Entry 7XTI (electron microscopy, 3.90 A resolution); this record covers chains A and B of the 33 polymer chains in the assembly.

# Chain A
Name: DNA-directed RNA polymerase subunit
From: Komagataella phaffii
Notes: EC 2.7.7.6
UniProt: C4R4Y0 (C4R4Y0_KOMPG); numbering as in UniProt (aligned over 1-1743)
Sequence (1743 residues; row label = number of the first residue in the row):
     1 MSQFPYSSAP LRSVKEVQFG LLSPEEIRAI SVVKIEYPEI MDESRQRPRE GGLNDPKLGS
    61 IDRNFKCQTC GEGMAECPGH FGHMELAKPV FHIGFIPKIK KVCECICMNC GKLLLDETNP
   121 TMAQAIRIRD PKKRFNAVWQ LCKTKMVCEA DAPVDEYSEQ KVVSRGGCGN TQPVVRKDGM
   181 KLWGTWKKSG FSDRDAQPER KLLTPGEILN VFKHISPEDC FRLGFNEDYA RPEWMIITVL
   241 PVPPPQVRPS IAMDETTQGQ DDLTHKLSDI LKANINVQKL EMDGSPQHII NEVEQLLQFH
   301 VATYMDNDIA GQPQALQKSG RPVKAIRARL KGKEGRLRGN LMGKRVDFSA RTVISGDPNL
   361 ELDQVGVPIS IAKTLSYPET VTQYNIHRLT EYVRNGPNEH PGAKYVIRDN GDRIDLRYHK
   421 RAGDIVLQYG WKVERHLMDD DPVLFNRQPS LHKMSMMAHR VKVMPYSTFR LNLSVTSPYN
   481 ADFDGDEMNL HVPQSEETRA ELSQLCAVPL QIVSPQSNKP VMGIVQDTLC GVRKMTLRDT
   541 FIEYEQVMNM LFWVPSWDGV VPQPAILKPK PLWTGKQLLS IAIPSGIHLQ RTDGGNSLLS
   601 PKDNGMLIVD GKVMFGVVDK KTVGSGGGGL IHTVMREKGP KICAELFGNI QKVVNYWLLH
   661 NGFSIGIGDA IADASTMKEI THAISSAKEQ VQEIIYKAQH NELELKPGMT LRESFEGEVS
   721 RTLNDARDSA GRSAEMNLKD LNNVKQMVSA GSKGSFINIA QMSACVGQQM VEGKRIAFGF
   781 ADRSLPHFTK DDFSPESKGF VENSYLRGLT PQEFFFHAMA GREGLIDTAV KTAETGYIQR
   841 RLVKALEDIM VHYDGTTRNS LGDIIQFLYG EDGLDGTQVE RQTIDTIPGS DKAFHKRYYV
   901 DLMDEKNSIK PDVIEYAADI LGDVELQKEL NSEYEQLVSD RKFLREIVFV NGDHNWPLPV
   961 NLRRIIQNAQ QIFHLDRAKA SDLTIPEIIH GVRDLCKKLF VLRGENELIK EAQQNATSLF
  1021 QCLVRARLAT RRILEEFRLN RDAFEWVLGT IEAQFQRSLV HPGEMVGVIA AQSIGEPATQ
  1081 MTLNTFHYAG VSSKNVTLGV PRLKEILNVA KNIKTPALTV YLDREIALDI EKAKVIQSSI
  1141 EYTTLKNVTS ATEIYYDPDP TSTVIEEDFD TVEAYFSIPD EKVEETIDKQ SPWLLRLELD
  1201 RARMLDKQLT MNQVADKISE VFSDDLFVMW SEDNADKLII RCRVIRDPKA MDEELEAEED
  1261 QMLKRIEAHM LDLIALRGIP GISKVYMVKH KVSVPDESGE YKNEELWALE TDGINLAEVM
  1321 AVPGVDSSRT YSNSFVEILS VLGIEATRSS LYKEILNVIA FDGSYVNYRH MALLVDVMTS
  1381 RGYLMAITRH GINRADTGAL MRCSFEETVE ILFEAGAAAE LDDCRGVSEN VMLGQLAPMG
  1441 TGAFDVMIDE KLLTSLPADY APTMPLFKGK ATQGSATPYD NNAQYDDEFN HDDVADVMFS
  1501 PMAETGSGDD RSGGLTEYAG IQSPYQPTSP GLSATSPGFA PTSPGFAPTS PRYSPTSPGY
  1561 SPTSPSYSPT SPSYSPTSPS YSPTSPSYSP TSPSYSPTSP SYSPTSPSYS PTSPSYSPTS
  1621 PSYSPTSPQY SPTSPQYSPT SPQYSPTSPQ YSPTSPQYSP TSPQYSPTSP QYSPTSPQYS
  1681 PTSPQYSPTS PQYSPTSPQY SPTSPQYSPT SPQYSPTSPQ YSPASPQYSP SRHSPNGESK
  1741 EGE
Disordered / not traced: 1, 154-162, 190-193, 1082-1094, 1178-1189, 1246-1257, 1456-1743
Ion coordination: Zn2+ site 1: Cys67, Cys70, Cys77, His80; Zn2+ site 2: Cys107, Cys110, Cys148, Cys168; Mg2+: Asp482, Asp484 (shared with 2 residues of chain P)

# Chain B
Name: DNA-directed RNA polymerase subunit beta
From: Komagataella phaffii
Notes: EC 2.7.7.6
UniProt: C4QZQ7 (C4QZQ7_KOMPG); residue numbers follow UniProt; this construct covers 1-1227
Sequence (1227 residues; row label = number of the first residue in the row):
     1 MSYDPYSIDD TITTEDCWTV ISAFFEEKGL VSQQLDSFDE FMETSIQDLV WEEPRLILDQ
    61 PAQHTNEKDN INKRYEIRFG KIYLSRPTMT EADGTTHAMF PQEARLRNLT YSSPVYLDME
   121 KSMFTSIDDE GNPNATLDWQ QVHEPIKDGV EEGNKVHIGK VPIMLRSKFC SLRTLDEVDL
   181 YKMKECPYDM GGYFVINGSE KVLIAQERSA ANIVQVFKKA APSPISHVAE IRSALEKGSR
   241 LISTMQIKLY GREDKGTGRT IKATLPYVKQ DIPIVIVFRA LGVVPDGEIL QHICYDENDW
   301 QMLEMLKPCI EEGFVIQDKE VALDFIGRRG SAALGIRREK RIQYAKDILQ KELLPHITQE
   361 EGFETRKTFF LGYMVNRLLL CALERKDQDD RDHFGKKRLD LAGPLLANLF RILFRKLTRE
   421 IYRYMQRCIE TDRDFNLNLA VKSTTITSGL KYSLATGNWG EQKKAMSSRA GVSQVLNRYT
   481 YSSTLSHLRR TNTPIGRDGK LAKPRQLHNT HWGLVCPAET PEGQACGLVK NLSLLSGISI
   541 GSPSEPIINF LEEWGMEPLE DYDPAQHTKS TRIFVNGVWT GIHRDPSMLV STMRDLRRSG
   601 AISPEVSIIR DIREREFKIF TDVGRVYRPL FIVEDDESKD NKGELRITKE HIRKIQQGYD
   661 DDAMNDDSEE QEQDVYGWSS LVTSGVIEYV DGEEEETIMI AMTPEDLQTR SLEQKEIDLN
   721 DTAKRIKPEM STSSHHTFTH CEIHPSMILG VAASIIPFPD HNQSPRNTYQ SAMGKQAMGV
   781 FLTNYNVRMD TMANILYYPQ KPLAKTQAME YLKFRELPAG QNAIVAIACY SGYNQEDSMI
   841 MNQSSIDRGL FRSLFFRSYM DQEKRFGISI VEEFEKPTRA TTLRLKHGTY EKLDEDGLIA
   901 PGVRVSGDDI IIGKTTPIPP DTEELGQRTK YHTKRDASTP LRSTENGIVD QVLLTTNQEG
   961 LKFVKVRMRT TKVPQIGDKF ASRHGQKGTI GVTYRHEDMP FSAEGIVPDL IINPHAIPSR
  1021 MTVAHLIECL LSKVGSIRGY EGDATPFTDL TVDAVSNLLR DNGYQSRGFE VMYNGHTGKK
  1081 LMAQVFFGPT YYQRLRHMVD DKIHARARGP VQVLTRQPVE GRSRDGGLRF GEMERDCMIA
  1141 HGAAGFLKER LMEASDAFRV HVCGICGLMS VIANLKKNQF ECRSCKNKTN IYQLHIPYAA
  1201 KLLFQELMAM NIAPRLYTER SGVSMRS
Disordered / not traced: 1-8, 65-68, 129-152, 663-674, 710-719, 1223-1227
Ion coordination: Zn2+: Cys1163, Cys1166, Cys1182, Cys1185

# Interface between chain A and chain B
Residue-residue contacts - 388 pairs, chain A then chain B:
  Phe4(A) with Ala1157(B); Phe1158(B); Arg1159(B); His1195(B)
  Pro5(A) with Arg1159(B), hydrogen bond (backbone-side chain); Leu1175(B), hydrophobic
  Ser7(A) with Arg1159(B); His1161(B), hydrogen bond; Leu1175(B); Phe1180(B); Gln1193(B)
  Ser8(A) with Asn1178(B), hydrogen bond; Phe1180(B)
  Ala9(A) with His1161(B); Ile1191(B); Gln1193(B), hydrogen bond (backbone-side chain)
  Pro10(A) with Ile1191(B); Tyr1192(B), hydrophobic; Gln1193(B), hydrogen bond (backbone-backbone)
  Leu11(A) with Gln1193(B); His1195(B)
  Arg12(A) with Tyr1192(B), hydrogen bond; Gln1193(B), hydrogen bond (backbone-backbone); Leu1194(B); Thr1218(B), hydrogen bond; Glu1219(B), salt bridge
  Ser13(A) with Thr1218(B)
  Val14(A) with Leu1194(B), hydrophobic; Tyr1217(B)
  Lys15(A) with Tyr1217(B), hydrogen bond (backbone-backbone); Thr1218(B); Arg1220(B), hydrogen bond (backbone-side chain)
  Glu16(A) with Arg1215(B); Leu1216(B); Tyr1217(B), hydrogen bond (backbone-backbone); Glu1219(B); Arg1220(B); Ser1221(B), hydrogen bond (side chain-backbone)
  Val17(A) with Arg1215(B); Leu1216(B), hydrophobic
  Gln18(A) with Ala1213(B); Pro1214(B); Arg1215(B), hydrogen bond (backbone-backbone); Tyr1217(B)
  Phe19(A) with Ala1213(B)
  Gly20(A) with Ile1212(B); Ala1213(B), hydrogen bond (backbone-backbone)
  Leu21(A) with Asn1211(B); Ile1212(B), hydrophobic
  Leu22(A) with Asn1211(B), hydrogen bond (backbone-backbone); Ala1213(B), hydrophobic
  Glu26(A) with Leu1168(B); Arg1215(B), salt bridge
  Ile27(A) with Asn1211(B)
  Ala29(A) with Ser1184(B)
  Ile30(A) with Ser1184(B); Met1208(B), hydrophobic
  Thr69(A) with Ile1172(B)
  Cys70(A) with Ala1173(B); Asn1174(B), hydrogen bond (backbone-side chain)
  Glu72(A) with Ala1173(B); Asn1174(B), hydrogen bond; Leu1175(B), hydrogen bond (side chain-backbone)
  Met74(A) with Arg1116(B), hydrogen bond (backbone-side chain)
  Ala75(A) with Arg1116(B), hydrogen bond (backbone-side chain); Phe1158(B)
  Glu76(A) with Arg1159(B), salt bridge
  Pro78(A) with Lys1201(B), hydrogen bond (backbone-side chain); Gln1205(B), hydrogen bond (backbone-side chain)
  Gly79(A) with Gln1205(B)
  Phe81(A) with Gln1205(B); Met1208(B), hydrophobic
  His92(A) with Met1210(B), hydrogen bond (side chain-backbone)
  Phe95(A) with Ile1212(B), hydrophobic
  Tyr229(A) with Arg1215(B)
  Ile237(A) with Asn1211(B)
  Pro241(A) with Met1208(B)
  Pro244(A) with Gln1205(B)
  Gln246(A) with Leu1114(B); Tyr1198(B)
  Val247(A) with Leu1114(B); Gln1205(B); Glu1206(B)
  Pro249(A) with Leu1114(B)
  Asp254(A) with Lys864(B), salt bridge; Phe866(B)
  Glu255(A) with Arg935(B), hydrogen bond (backbone-side chain)
  Thr256(A) with Phe866(B)
  Met305(A) with Met1210(B), hydrophobic
  Arg321(A) with Met466(B), hydrogen bond
  Ile326(A) with Ala1209(B), hydrophobic; Met1210(B), hydrophobic
  Arg329(A) with Glu1206(B), salt bridge
  Leu330(A) with Leu1203(B), hydrophobic; Glu1206(B)
  Arg336(A) with Leu1114(B); Thr1115(B); Leu1202(B); Glu1206(B), salt bridge
  Leu337(A) with Leu1203(B), hydrophobic
  Arg338(A) with Arg1129(B), hydrogen bond (backbone-side chain); Glu1132(B), salt bridge
  Gly339(A) with Arg1129(B), hydrogen bond (backbone-side chain)
  Asn340(A) with Gln1117(B), hydrogen bond (backbone-side chain); Ala1199(B)
  Leu341(A) with Ala1199(B), hydrophobic; Ala1200(B); Leu1203(B), hydrophobic
  Met342(A) with Glu1132(B); Arg1135(B), hydrogen bond
  Gly343(A) with Arg1129(B), hydrogen bond (backbone-side chain); Phe1130(B)
  Lys344(A) with Gln1117(B); Arg1129(B); Phe1130(B), hydrogen bond (backbone-backbone); Leu1151(B), hydrogen bond (side chain-backbone); Ser1155(B); Asp1156(B), salt bridge; Pro1197(B)
  Arg345(A) with Pro1118(B); Val1119(B); Glu1120(B), salt bridge; Gly1127(B), hydrogen bond (side chain-backbone); Leu1128(B); Arg1129(B); Ser1155(B), hydrogen bond (backbone-side chain)
  Val346(A) with Gly1127(B); Leu1128(B), hydrogen bond (backbone-backbone); Phe1130(B), hydrophobic; Arg1150(B); Ala1154(B)
  Asp347(A) with Arg1106(B), salt bridge; Ala1107(B); Arg1108(B); Pro1118(B); Arg1150(B), hydrogen bond (backbone-side chain); Ala1154(B), hydrogen bond (backbone-backbone)
  Phe348(A) with Arg1106(B), hydrogen bond (backbone-backbone); Ala1107(B); Arg1108(B); Arg1150(B), hydrogen bond (backbone-side chain)
  Ser349(A) with Ala1105(B); Arg1106(B), hydrogen bond (backbone-backbone); Leu1128(B)
  Ala350(A) with His1104(B); Ala1105(B), hydrophobic; Leu1128(B)
  Arg351(A) with Lys1102(B); Ile1103(B); His1104(B), hydrogen bond (backbone-backbone); Leu1128(B)
  Thr352(A) with Val1099(B); Ile1103(B)
  Gly356(A) with Tyr833(B)
  Asp357(A) with Tyr833(B), hydrogen bond
  Pro358(A) with Gly832(B); Tyr833(B)
  Asn359(A) with Tyr833(B), hydrogen bond
  Ser370(A) with Ile1103(B)
  Ile371(A) with Ile1103(B), hydrophobic
  Thr374(A) with Ala1105(B); Ala1107(B)
  Leu375(A) with Arg1106(B)
  Lys404(A) with Ala1107(B)
  Arg413(A) with Arg1108(B)
  Glu434(A) with Arg1108(B), salt bridge
  Leu444(A) with Met1138(B), hydrophobic; Phe1146(B), hydrophobic
  Asn446(A) with Glu1134(B)
  Gln448(A) with Glu1134(B), hydrogen bond
  Pro449(A) with Met1133(B), hydrophobic
  Ser450(A) with Met1133(B); Glu1134(B); Cys1137(B)
  His452(A) with Cys1137(B), hydrogen bond (backbone-side chain)
  Lys453(A) with Ala1140(B); His1141(B), hydrogen bond (backbone-side chain)
  Met456(A) with Phe1130(B), hydrophobic; Glu1134(B); Cys1137(B), hydrophobic; Met1138(B), hydrophobic; His1141(B), hydrogen bond (backbone-side chain)
  Tyr466(A) with Ile976(B), hydrophobic
  Ser467(A) with Val1099(B); Asp1100(B), hydrogen bond
  Thr468(A) with Ile976(B); Gly977(B); Val1099(B)
  Leu473(A) with Gln835(B); Glu836(B)
  Thr476(A) with Glu836(B)
  Asp482(A) with Glu836(B); Asp837(B)
  Phe483(A) with Gln835(B); Glu836(B), hydrogen bond (backbone-backbone); Asp837(B); Ser838(B); Thr989(B), hydrogen bond (backbone-side chain)
  Asp484(A) with Asp837(B); Lys979(B); Lys987(B); Thr989(B)
  Gly485(A) with Thr989(B)
  Glu487(A) with Lys1102(B)
  Asn489(A) with Leu1128(B)
  His491(A) with Phe1130(B); Arg1150(B), hydrogen bond
  Val492(A) with Arg1150(B), hydrogen bond (backbone-side chain)
  Gln494(A) with Glu1149(B), hydrogen bond (backbone-side chain)
  Ser495(A) with Glu1149(B), hydrogen bond (backbone-side chain)
  Thr498(A) with Phe1146(B); Glu1149(B), hydrogen bond
  Glu501(A) with Ala1143(B); Gly1145(B), hydrogen bond (side chain-backbone); Phe1146(B), hydrogen bond (side chain-backbone)
  Cys506(A) with His1141(B)
  Gln511(A) with His1141(B)
  Gln526(A) with Gln835(B); Glu836(B), hydrogen bond (side chain-backbone); Asn1013(B), hydrogen bond; His1015(B)
  Asp527(A) with Cys829(B); Gly832(B); Gln835(B), hydrogen bond; His1015(B)
  Leu658(A) with Cys829(B), hydrophobic
  Leu659(A) with Tyr830(B); Leu1081(B)
  His660(A) with Asn1074(B), hydrogen bond; Thr1077(B)
  Asn661(A) with Leu1081(B); Met1082(B), hydrogen bond (backbone-backbone); Ala1083(B), hydrogen bond (backbone-backbone)
  Gly662(A) with Ala1083(B)
  Phe663(A) with Ala828(B); Cys829(B), hydrogen bond (backbone-backbone); Pro1014(B), hydrophobic; Ala1083(B)
  Ser664(A) with Ile827(B), hydrogen bond (side chain-backbone); Pro1014(B); Gln1084(B); Val1085(B); Phe1086(B), hydrogen bond (side chain-backbone)
  Ile665(A) with Ile827(B), hydrophobic; Pro1014(B), hydrophobic; Phe1086(B)
  Gly666(A) with Phe1069(B); Phe1086(B)
  Ile667(A) with Val1023(B), hydrophobic; Leu1026(B), hydrophobic; Arg1067(B); Phe1086(B)
  Ile671(A) with Arg1067(B)
  Ala674(A) with Thr722(B)
  Met677(A) with Thr722(B)
  Gln692(A) with Ser731(B)
  Met747(A) with Pro1014(B); His1015(B); Pro1018(B), hydrophobic
  Ser752(A) with His1015(B), hydrogen bond
  Lys753(A) with His1015(B); Ser1019(B)
  Asn758(A) with Pro1018(B); Ser1019(B); Met1021(B)
  Gln761(A) with Met1021(B)
  Met762(A) with Met1021(B), hydrophobic; Val1023(B), hydrophobic
  Glu772(A) with Gln506(B), hydrogen bond
  Ile776(A) with Asn509(B)
  Ala777(A) with Asn509(B)
  Gly779(A) with His508(B); Asn509(B)
  Phe780(A) with Asn509(B); Thr510(B); Glu695(B); Glu696(B)
  Ala781(A) with Glu696(B), hydrogen bond (backbone-side chain)
  Arg783(A) with Glu695(B), hydrogen bond (side chain-backbone); Glu696(B), hydrogen bond (side chain-backbone); Ile698(B), hydrogen bond (side chain-backbone); Met699(B)
  Ser784(A) with Asn509(B), hydrogen bond (backbone-side chain)
  Leu785(A) with Trp512(B), hydrophobic
  Pro786(A) with Glu695(B); Ile698(B); Met699(B); Ile700(B), hydrogen bond (backbone-backbone)
  His787(A) with Trp512(B), hydrogen bond; Met699(B); Ile700(B); Met702(B); Glu742(B), salt bridge
  Phe788(A) with Met699(B)
  Thr789(A) with Met699(B); Met730(B); His736(B)
  Lys790(A) with Glu696(B)
  Asp792(A) with Met730(B); Thr732(B), hydrogen bond
  Glu796(A) with Met730(B)
  Glu802(A) with Ile726(B)
  Asn803(A) with Arg725(B); Ile726(B), hydrogen bond (side chain-backbone)
  Tyr805(A) with His761(B), hydrogen bond (backbone-side chain); Asn762(B); Gln763(B); Met1021(B), hydrophobic; Val1023(B), hydrophobic
  Leu806(A) with His761(B), hydrogen bond (backbone-side chain); Val1052(B), hydrophobic
  Arg807(A) with Asp721(B), hydrogen bond (side chain-backbone); Thr722(B), hydrogen bond (side chain-backbone); Ala723(B); Lys724(B), hydrogen bond (side chain-backbone); Arg725(B); His761(B)
  Gly808(A) with Arg725(B); Asp760(B); His761(B)
  Leu809(A) with Arg725(B), hydrogen bond (backbone-side chain); Asp760(B), hydrogen bond (backbone-backbone); Phe1047(B)
  Thr810(A) with Arg725(B); Ile726(B)
  Pro811(A) with Trp512(B); Met702(B), hydrophobic; Pro745(B), hydrophobic; Phe1047(B), hydrophobic
  Gln812(A) with Met702(B)
  Phe814(A) with Pro517(B), hydrophobic; Leu749(B), hydrophobic; Pro759(B); Asn767(B); Phe1047(B), hydrophobic
  Phe815(A) with His508(B); Trp512(B), hydrophobic
  His817(A) with Gln763(B); Ser764(B), hydrogen bond (backbone-side chain)
  Ala818(A) with Pro517(B), hydrophobic
  Met819(A) with Leu507(B); Asn509(B)
  Gly821(A) with Ser764(B)
  Arg822(A) with Arg505(B), hydrogen bond (side chain-backbone); Gln506(B); Leu507(B); Pro517(B); Thr520(B); Gly527(B)
  Glu823(A) with Gln506(B), hydrogen bond; Leu507(B)
  Leu825(A) with Tyr769(B)
  Ile826(A) with Arg505(B); Gln506(B)
  Val830(A) with Lys500(B)
  Val843(A) with Asp1136(B)
  Lys844(A) with Arg1135(B)
  Met1065(A) with Ile1139(B)
  Val1068(A) with Asp1136(B); Ile1139(B), hydrophobic
  Gln1072(A) with Asp1136(B); Cys1137(B); Ala1140(B)
  Lys1146(A) with Glu253(B), salt bridge; Asp254(B), salt bridge
  Leu1412(A) with Leu1207(B), hydrophobic
  Phe1413(A) with Met1210(B), hydrophobic; Ile1212(B), hydrophobic
  Asp1423(A) with Arg1220(B), hydrogen bond (backbone-side chain)
  Arg1425(A) with Arg1220(B)
  Val1427(A) with Ile1139(B), hydrophobic
  Val1431(A) with Arg1135(B); Leu1147(B), hydrophobic; Leu1151(B), hydrophobic
  Met1432(A) with Ala1200(B)
  Leu1433(A) with His1195(B); Ile1196(B); Pro1197(B)
  Gly1434(A) with Met1152(B); Pro1197(B)
  Leu1436(A) with Gly1145(B)
  Met1439(A) with Ile1139(B), hydrophobic; Ala1144(B), hydrophobic; Leu1147(B), hydrophobic
  Gly1440(A) with Gly1142(B)
  Thr1441(A) with Gly1142(B), hydrogen bond (backbone-backbone); Ala1144(B), hydrogen bond (side chain-backbone); Gly1145(B)
Also at the interface, not in a pair above, chain A (215 interface residues in all): Tyr6, Val32, Gly71, Cys77, His80, Val239, Leu240, Pro243, Tyr304, Val353, Ser355, Tyr405, Arg470, Ala481, Pro493, Leu502, Leu505, Val525, Thr528, Cys530, Gly668, Asp669, Asn743, Gly754, Val771, Ser794, Ala829, Arg840, Ile1069, Gly1416, Cys1424, Gln1435, Ala1437, Gly1442
Also at the interface, not in a pair above, chain B (196 interface residues in all): His393, Ala502, His511, Cys516, Glu522, Gly523, Cys526, Thr697, Ala701, Pro728, Glu729, Ser733, Ile748, Thr768, Ser831, Ala937, Gln975, Gly988, Ile990, Ile1017, Ile1027, Leu1030, His1076, Val1113, Gly1131, Lys1148, Cys1166, Ser1170, Lys1176, Arg1183, Phe1204, Gly1222

# Summary
Chain A and chain B form an interface of 215 and 196 residues respectively, with 90 hydrogen bonds and 14 salt
bridges. Polar contacts include Arg12(A)-Glu1219(B), Glu26(A)-Arg1215(B) and Glu76(A)-Arg1159(B). The Zn2+
site 1 is built by Cys67(A), Cys70(A), Cys77(A) and His80(A).
Chain A is DNA-directed RNA polymerase subunit and chain B is DNA-directed RNA polymerase subunit beta, both
from Komagataella phaffii; the structure, RNA polymerase II elongation complex transcribing a nucleosome
(EC58hex), was determined by electron microscopy together with 7XN7, 7XSE, 7XSX, 7XSZ, 7XT7 and 7XTD from the
same study.
